Entry 7AQQ (electron microscopy, 3.06 A resolution); this record covers chains J and K of the 21 polymer chains in the assembly.

== Chain J ==
Protein: NADH-ubiquinone oxidoreductase chain 6
Source organism: Arabidopsis thaliana
Notes: EC 7.1.1.2
UniProtKB: A0A2P2CLG1 (A0A2P2CLG1_ARATH); residue numbers follow UniProt; this construct covers 1-205
Amino-acid sequence (205 residues; each row starts with the number of its first residue):
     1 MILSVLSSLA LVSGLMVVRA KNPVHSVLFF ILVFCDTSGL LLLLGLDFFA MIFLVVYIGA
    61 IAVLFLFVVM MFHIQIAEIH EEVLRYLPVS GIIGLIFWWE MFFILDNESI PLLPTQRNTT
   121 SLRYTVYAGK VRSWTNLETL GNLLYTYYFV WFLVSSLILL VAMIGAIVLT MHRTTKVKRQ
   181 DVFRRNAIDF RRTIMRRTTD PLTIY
Unresolved in the structure: 78-104, 175-205

== Chain K ==
Protein: NADH dehydrogenase subunit 4L
Source organism: Arabidopsis thaliana
UniProtKB: A0A2P2CLH7 (A0A2P2CLH7_ARATH); residue numbers follow UniProt; this construct covers 1-100
Amino-acid sequence (100 residues; row label = number of the first residue in the row):
     1 MDLIKYFTFS MIIFILGIWG ILLNRRNILI MLMSIELMLL AVNLNFLVFS VSLDDMMGQV
    61 FALLVLTVAA AESAIGLAIF VITFRVRGTI AVEFINSIQG
Unresolved in the structure: 91-100

== How chain J and chain K interact ==
Pairs across the interface - 81 pairs, chain J then chain K:
  L3(J) - D2(K)
  L3(J) - K5(K)
  L3(J) - Y6(K)
  S7(J) - F9(K)
  A10(J) - F9(K)  hydrophobic
  L11(J) - F9(K)  hydrophobic
  L11(J) - I12(K)  hydrophobic
  L11(J) - L16(K)
  L15(J) - L16(K)
  V17(J) - I30(K)
  V18(J) - L16(K)
  V18(J) - G20(K)
  V18(J) - N24(K)
  V18(J) - S34(K)
  S26(J) - M33(K)
  V27(J) - M33(K)  hydrophobic
  F30(J) - M33(K)
  F30(J) - E36(K)
  V33(J) - L37(K)  hydrophobic
  V33(J) - L40(K)  hydrophobic
  F34(J) - L40(K)  hydrophobic
  T37(J) - L40(K)
  L40(J) - Y6(K)
  L40(J) - F9(K)  hydrophobic
  L41(J) - L44(K)  hydrophobic
  L41(J) - L47(K)  hydrophobic
  L43(J) - Y6(K)
  L44(J) - Y6(K)
  L44(J) - V48(K)  hydrophobic
  L46(J) - L47(K)  hydrophobic
  L46(J) - V51(K)  hydrophobic
  L46(J) - Q59(K)
  F49(J) - L47(K)  hydrophobic
  F49(J) - Q59(K)
  I52(J) - L66(K)  hydrophobic
  F53(J) - L40(K)  hydrophobic
  F53(J) - L66(K)  hydrophobic
  Y57(J) - N43(K)
  Y57(J) - L66(K)
  I61(J) - A70(K)  hydrophobic
  I61(J) - S73(K)
  L64(J) - L77(K)  hydrophobic
  F65(J) - L32(K)  hydrophobic
  F65(J) - M33(K)  hydrophobic
  F65(J) - S73(K)
  F65(J) - L77(K)  hydrophobic
  V68(J) - L77(K)  hydrophobic
  F72(J) - F80(K)  hydrophobic
  F72(J) - V81(K)
  F72(J) - F84(K)  hydrophobic
  H73(J) - F84(K)
  Q75(J) - I90(K)
  A77(J) - N27(K)
  S109(J) - L3(K)
  S109(J) - I4(K)
  P111(J) - M1(K)  hydrophobic
  P111(J) - I4(K)  hydrophobic
  L112(J) - M1(K)
  N136(J) - Q59(K)
  T139(J) - M56(K)
  L140(J) - M56(K)  hydrophobic
  L140(J) - V60(K)  hydrophobic
  L140(J) - L63(K)  hydrophobic
  L143(J) - M57(K)  hydrophobic
  L144(J) - V60(K)  hydrophobic
  L144(J) - L63(K)  hydrophobic
  Y148(J) - M57(K)
  W151(J) - L64(K)  hydrophobic
  S155(J) - L64(K)
  S155(J) - T67(K)
  I158(J) - V68(K)  hydrophobic
  I158(J) - A71(K)  hydrophobic
  L159(J) - T67(K)
  A162(J) - A71(K)  hydrophobic
  A162(J) - I75(K)  hydrophobic
  L169(J) - A78(K)  hydrophobic
  L169(J) - I79(K)  hydrophobic
  L169(J) - I82(K)
  T170(J) - A78(K)
  T170(J) - I82(K)
  H172(J) - R85(K)  hydrogen bond
Other interface residues (no listed pair), chain J (55 interface residues in all): S4, G14, F48, V69, L105, F152, G165, A166
Other interface residues (no listed pair), chain K (52 interface residues in all): I13, L29, L39, A62, A69, A74

== In short ==
55 residues of chain J and 52 residues of chain K are in contact, with 1 hydrogen bond. The hydrogen-bonded
pair is H172(J)-R85(K).
Here chain J is NADH-ubiquinone oxidoreductase chain 6 and chain K is NADH dehydrogenase subunit 4L, both from
Arabidopsis thaliana. Entry 7AQQ (Cryo-EM structure of Arabidopsis thaliana Complex-I (membrane core)) was
determined by electron microscopy together with 7AQR, 7AQW, 7AR7, 7AR8, 7AR9, 7ARB, 7ARC and 7ARD from the
same study.
